8DFT - chains A and P of the 20 polymer chains in the assembly; structure by electron microscopy, 4.10 A resolution (low resolution: residue-level contacts below are approximate; hydrogen-bond / salt-bridge calls are withheld).

== Chain A (and P) ==
Protein: Pilin protein
From: Pyrobaculum calidifontis
Notes: chain P of this document is another copy of the same molecule, construct and numbering; everything in this record applies to it too
Reference sequence: A3MU74 (A3MU74_PYRCJ); residues 38-149 here = UniProt positions 38-149
Amino-acid sequence (112 residues; numbered 38 to 149; the number before each row is that of its first residue):
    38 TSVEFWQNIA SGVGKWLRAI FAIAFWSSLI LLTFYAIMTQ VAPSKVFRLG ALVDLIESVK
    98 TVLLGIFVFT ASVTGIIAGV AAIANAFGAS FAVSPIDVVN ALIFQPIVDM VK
Sequence notes: conflict Ala129 (Gly in A3MU74)
Small-molecule neighbours:
  - TT0 ([(2S,7S,11S,15S,19R,22R,26S,30R,34R,38S,43S,47S,51S,55R,58R,62S,66R,70R)-38-(hydroxymethyl)-7,11,15,19,22,26,30,34,43,47,51,55,58,62,66,70-hexadecamethyl-1,4,37,40-tetraoxacyclodoheptacont-2-yl]methanol), molecule 1: Ile46, Trp53, Ile57, Ile60, Ser64, Ile67, Leu68, Phe71, Tyr72
  - TT0, molecule 2: Phe71, Met75, Val78, Pro80, Lys82
  - TT0, molecule 3: Ile93, Lys97, Leu100, Phe104
  - TT0, molecule 4: Lys97, Leu101, Gly112, Ile113, Gly116, Ile120
What the authors report for this chain:
  - binding site for TT0: Ser64

== Interface between chain A and chain P ==
Pairs across the interface - 7 pairs, chain A then chain P:
  Phe42(A) with Ala123(P); Phe124(P)
  Phe71(A) with Lys97(P)
  Pro80(A) with Leu86(P)
  Ser81(A) with Leu86(P)
  Phe84(A) with Gly87(P); Val90(P)

== In short ==
The interface between chain A and chain P involves 5 residues on one side and 6 on the other. Chain A binds 4
copies of compound TT0. The paper reports a binding site for TT0 at Ser64(A).
Both chains are Pilin protein (Pyrobaculum calidifontis). Entry 8DFT (Cryo-EM structure of conjugative pili
from Pyrobaculum calidifontis) was determined by electron microscopy (same publication as 8DFU and 8EXH).
